PDB entry 1ZG1 | X-ray diffraction, 2.30 A resolution | chains C and B of the 4 polymer chains in the assembly

# Chain C
Molecule: 20-nt DNA strand
Sequence (20 nucleotides; row label = number of the first residue in the row):
     1 CGTACTCCTT AATGGGTACG

# Chain B
Molecule: Nitrate/nitrite response regulator protein narL
Organism: Escherichia coli
Notes: fragment: DNA binding domain (residues 147-216)
UniProtKB: P0AF28 (NARL_ECOLI); residue numbers follow UniProt; this construct covers 147-216
Sequence (82 residues; row label = number of the first residue in the row):
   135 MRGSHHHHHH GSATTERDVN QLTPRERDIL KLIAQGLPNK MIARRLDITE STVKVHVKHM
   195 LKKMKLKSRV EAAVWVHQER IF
Disordered / not traced: 135-150
Construct notes: expression tag (135-146); modified residue (175, 194, 198)
Modified residues: Mse135 (selenomethionine); Mse175, Mse194, Mse198 (selenomethionine; parent Met)
UniProt features mapped onto this chain:
  - DNA-binding region: Asn173 to Lys192 (H-T-H motif)

# How chain C and chain B interact
Residue-residue contacts (15):
  DG2(C) - Thr157(B)  hydrogen bond to the phosphate
  DG2(C) - Pro158(B)  phosphate contact
  DG2(C) - Arg159(B)  hydrogen bond to the phosphate
  DG2(C) - His190(B)  sugar contact
  DT3(C) - Arg159(B)  salt bridge to the phosphate
  DT3(C) - Ile182(B)  phosphate contact
  DT3(C) - Thr186(B)  sugar contact
  DT3(C) - His190(B)  salt bridge to the phosphate
  DA4(C) - Ile182(B)  phosphate contact
  DA4(C) - Thr183(B)  hydrogen bond to the phosphate
  DA4(C) - Thr186(B)  hydrogen bond to the phosphate
  DA4(C) - Val189(B)  base contact
  DC5(C) - Thr183(B)  phosphate contact
  DC5(C) - Ser185(B)  hydrogen bond to the phosphate
  DC5(C) - Val189(B)  base contact
Also at the interface, not in a pair above, chain C (5 interface residues in all): DC1

# Summary
5 residues of chain C and 9 residues of chain B are in contact, with 5 hydrogen bonds and 2 salt bridges.
Polar contacts include DG2(C)-Thr157(B), DG2(C)-Arg159(B) and DA4(C)-Thr183(B).
Chain C is a 20-nt DNA strand and chain B is Nitrate/nitrite response regulator protein narL (Escherichia
coli); the structure, NarL complexed to nirB promoter non-palindromic tail-to-tail DNA site, was determined by
X-ray diffraction, deposited together with 1ZG5.
